1W63 - chains A and B of the 4 polymer chains in the assembly; structure by X-ray diffraction, 4.00 A resolution.

Chain A:
Protein: Adapter-related protein complex 1 gamma 1 subunit
Source organism: Mus musculus
Notes: fragment: core, residues 0-612
UniProtKB: P22892 (A1G1_MOUSE); residues 1-613 here correspond to UniProt positions 0-612 (UniProt number = residue number - 1)
Amino-acid sequence (618 residues; numbered -4 to 613; the number before each row is that of its first residue; numbers below 1 keep their minus sign (Gly-4 is residue -4)):
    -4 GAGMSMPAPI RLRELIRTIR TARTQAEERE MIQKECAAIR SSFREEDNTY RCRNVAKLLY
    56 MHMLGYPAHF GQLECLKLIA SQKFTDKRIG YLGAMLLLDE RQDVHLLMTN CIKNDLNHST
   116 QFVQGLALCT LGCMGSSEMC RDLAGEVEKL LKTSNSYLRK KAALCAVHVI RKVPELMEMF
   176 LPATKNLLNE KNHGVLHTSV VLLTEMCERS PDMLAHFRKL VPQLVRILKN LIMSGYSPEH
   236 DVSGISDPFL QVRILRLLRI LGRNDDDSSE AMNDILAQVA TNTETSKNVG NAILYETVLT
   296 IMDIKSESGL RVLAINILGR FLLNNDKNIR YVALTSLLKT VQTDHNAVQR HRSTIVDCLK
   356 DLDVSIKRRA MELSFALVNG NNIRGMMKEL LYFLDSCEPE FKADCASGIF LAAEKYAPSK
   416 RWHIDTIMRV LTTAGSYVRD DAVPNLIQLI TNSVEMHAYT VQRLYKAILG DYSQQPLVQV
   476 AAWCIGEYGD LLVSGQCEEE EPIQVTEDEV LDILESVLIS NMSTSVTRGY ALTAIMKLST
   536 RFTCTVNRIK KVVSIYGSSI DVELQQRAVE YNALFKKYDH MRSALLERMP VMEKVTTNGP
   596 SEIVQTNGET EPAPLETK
Disordered / not traced: -4 to 0, 591-613
Reported in the primary citation:
  - mutagenesis - R6E: unchanged localization
  - mutagenesis - R48A: abolished binding to PI-4-P
  - mutagenesis - R48A: unchanged binding to PS
  - mutagenesis - Y45A: unchanged binding to PI-4-P
  - mutagenesis - Y45A, R48A: unchanged binding to Arf1

Chain B:
Protein: Adapter-related protein complex 1 beta 1 subunit
Source organism: Rattus norvegicus
Notes: fragment: core, residue 1-584
UniProtKB: P52303 (A1B1_RAT); residues 1-584 here = UniProt positions 1-584
Amino-acid sequence (584 residues; each row starts with the number of its first residue):
     1 MTDSKYFTTT KKGEIFELKA ELNSDKKEKK KEAVKKVIAS MTVGKDVSAL FPDVVNCMQT
    61 DNLELKKLVY LYLMNYAKSQ PDMAIMAVNT FVKDCEDPNP LIRALAVRTM GCIRVDKITE
   121 YLCEPLRKCL KDEDPYVRKT AAVCVAKLHD INAQMVEDQG FLDTLKDLIS DSNPMVVANR
   181 VAALSEIAES HPSSNLLDLK AQSINKLLTA LNECTEWAQI FILDCLGNYM PKDDREAQSI
   241 CERVTPRLSH ANSAVVLSAV KVLMKFMEML SKDLDYYATL LKKLAPPLVT LLSAEPEPQY
   301 VPLRNINLIV QKRPEILKHE MKVFFVKYND PIYVKLEKLD IMIRLASQAN IAQVLAELKE
   361 YATEVDVDFV RKAVRAIGRC AIKVEQSAER CVSTLLDLIQ TKVNYVVQEA IVVIKDIFRK
   421 YPNKYESVIA TLCENLDSDD EPEARAAMIW IVGEYAERSD NADELLESFL DGFHDESTQV
   481 QLQLLTAIVK LFLKKPTETQ ELVQQVLSLA TQDSDNPDLR DRGYIYWRLL STDPVAAKEV
   541 VLAEKPLISE ETDLIEPTLL DELICYIGTL ASVYHKPPNA FVEG
Disordered / not traced: 1, 268-274
Sequence notes: conflict Met155 (Leu in P52303), Asp439 (Leu in P52303), Ser459 (Ile in P52303)

Chain A / chain B interface:
Contacting residue pairs - 45 pairs, chain A then chain B:
  Pro439(A) - Asp515(B)
  Pro439(A) - Pro517(B)
  Trp478(A) - Asp521(B)
  Glu482(A) - Asp521(B)
  Tyr525(A) - Asn516(B)  hydrogen bond
  Tyr525(A) - Pro517(B)  hydrophobic
  Tyr525(A) - Asp518(B)
  Thr528(A) - Asp518(B)
  Lys532(A) - Asp521(B)  salt bridge
  Gly552(A) - Pro546(B)
  Ser553(A) - Pro546(B)
  Ser553(A) - Leu547(B)  hydrogen bond (side chain-backbone)
  Ser553(A) - Ser549(B)  hydrogen bond (backbone-side chain)
  Ser554(A) - Arg419(B)  hydrogen bond (backbone-side chain)
  Ile555(A) - Arg419(B)  hydrogen bond (backbone-side chain)
  Ile555(A) - Glu550(B)
  Val557(A) - Lys415(B)
  Val557(A) - Arg419(B)
  Val557(A) - Trp450(B)
  Glu558(A) - Leu482(B)
  Glu558(A) - Arg522(B)  salt bridge
  Gln560(A) - Arg419(B)
  Gln560(A) - Ile548(B)
  Gln561(A) - Lys490(B)  hydrogen bond
  Gln561(A) - Arg522(B)
  Gln561(A) - Val541(B)
  Gln561(A) - Lys545(B)  hydrogen bond
  Arg562(A) - Leu482(B)
  Arg562(A) - Asp518(B)  salt bridge
  Arg562(A) - Arg522(B)
  Val564(A) - Glu544(B)
  Val564(A) - Pro546(B)
  Glu565(A) - Arg522(B)  salt bridge
  Glu565(A) - Tyr526(B)  hydrogen bond
  Leu569(A) - Val540(B)  hydrophobic
  Tyr573(A) - Ala536(B)
  Tyr573(A) - Glu539(B)
  Met576(A) - Thr532(B)
  Ala579(A) - Arg528(B)
  Leu580(A) - Arg528(B)  hydrogen bond (backbone-side chain)
  Leu581(A) - Arg528(B)
  Arg583(A) - Arg528(B)  hydrogen bond (backbone-side chain)
  Pro585(A) - Tyr524(B)
  Met587(A) - Arg520(B)
  Met587(A) - Tyr524(B)
Other interface residues (no listed pair), chain A (33 interface residues in all): Arg15, Val521, Gly524, Asp556, Tyr566, Ala568, Met584
Other interface residues (no listed pair), chain B (35 interface residues in all): Glu14, Gln483, Thr486, Gln512, Ile525, Leu529, Asp533, Ala543

In short:
The interface between chain A and chain B involves 33 residues on one side and 35 on the other; the contacts
include 10 hydrogen bonds and 4 salt bridges. Among the polar pairs are Lys532(A)-Asp521(B),
Glu558(A)-Arg522(B) and Arg562(A)-Asp518(B). The paper reports that R48A of chain A abolishes binding to
PI-4-P; Y45A and R48A of chain A leave binding to Arf1 unchanged.
Here chain A is Adapter-related protein complex 1 gamma 1 subunit (Mus musculus) and chain B is
Adapter-related protein complex 1 beta 1 subunit (Rattus norvegicus). Entry 1W63 (AP1 clathrin adaptor core)
was determined by X-ray diffraction.
